7LZ7 - chains B and F of the 6 polymer chains in the assembly; structure by X-ray diffraction, 2.80 A resolution.

[Chain B]
Name: Tubulin beta-2B chain
From: Sus scrofa
UniProtKB: A0A287AGU7 (A0A287AGU7_PIG); numbering as in UniProt (aligned over 1-445)
Amino-acid sequence (445 residues; row label = number of the first residue in the row):
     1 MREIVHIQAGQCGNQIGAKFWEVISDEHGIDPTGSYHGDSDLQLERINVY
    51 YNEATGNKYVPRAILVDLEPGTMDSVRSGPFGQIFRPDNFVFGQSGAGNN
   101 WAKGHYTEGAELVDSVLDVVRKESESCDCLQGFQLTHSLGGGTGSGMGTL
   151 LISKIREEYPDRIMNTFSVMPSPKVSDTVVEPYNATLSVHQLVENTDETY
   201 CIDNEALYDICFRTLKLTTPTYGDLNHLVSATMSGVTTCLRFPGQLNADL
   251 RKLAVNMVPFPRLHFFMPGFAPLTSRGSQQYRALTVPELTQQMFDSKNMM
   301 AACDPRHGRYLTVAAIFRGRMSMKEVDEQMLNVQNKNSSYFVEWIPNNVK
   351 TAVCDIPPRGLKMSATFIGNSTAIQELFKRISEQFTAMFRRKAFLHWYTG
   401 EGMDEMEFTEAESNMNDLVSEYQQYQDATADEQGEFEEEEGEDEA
Unresolved in the structure: 1, 429-445
Metal / ion sites: Mg2+: Gln11 (together with GDP)
Residues lining bound ligands:
  - GDP (guanosine-5'-diphosphate): Gly10, Gln11, Cys12, Gln15, Ile16, Asp67, Ala97, Asn99, Ser138, Gly140, Gly141, Gly142, Thr143, Gly144, Ser145, Val169, Pro171, Val175, Asp177, Glu181, Asn204, Leu207, Tyr222, Leu225, Asn226
  - YJ7 (4-(3,6-dimethyl[1,2]oxazolo[5,4-d]pyrimidin-4-yl)-7-methoxy-3,4-dihydroquinoxalin-2(1H)-one): Val236, Cys239, Leu240, Leu246, Ala248, Lys252, Leu253, Asn256, Met257, Thr312, Val313, Ala314, Ala315, Ile316, Asn348, Lys350, Thr351, Ala352

[Chain F]
Name: Tubulin Tyrosine Ligase
From: Gallus gallus
UniProtKB: E1BQ43 (E1BQ43_CHICK); residues 1-378 here = UniProt positions 1-378
Amino-acid sequence (384 residues; row label = number of the first residue in the row):
     1 MYTFVVRDENSSVYAEVSRLLLATGQWKRLRKDNPRFNLMLGERNRLPFG
    51 RLGHEPGLVQLVNYYRGADKLCRKASLVKLIKTSPELSESCTWFPESYVI
   101 YPTNLKTPVAPAQNGIRHLINNTRTDEREVFLAAYNRRREGREGNVWIAK
   151 SSAGAKGEGILISSEASELLDFIDEQGQVHVIQKYLEKPLLLEPGHRKFD
   201 IRSWVLVDHLYNIYLYREGVLRTSSEPYNSANFQDKTCHLTNHCIQKEYS
   251 KNYGRYEEGNEMFFEEFNQYLMDALNTTLENSILLQIKHIIRSCLMCIEP
   301 AISTKHLHYQSFQLFGFDFMVDEELKVWLIEVNGAPACAQKLYAELCQGI
   351 VDVAISSVFPLADTGQKTSQPTSIFIKLHHHHHH
Unresolved in the structure: 103-125, 141-143, 151-160, 176-178, 248-251, 363-371, 381-384
Differences from the reference sequence: expression tag (379-384)
Metal / ion sites: Mg2+: Glu331 (together with AMP-PCP)
Residues lining bound ligands: AMP-PCP (ACP; phosphomethylphosphonic acid adenylate ester): Lys74, Ile148, Lys150, Gln183, Lys184, Tyr185, Leu186, Lys198, Asp200, Arg202, Arg222, His239, Leu240, Thr241, Asn242, Asp318, Met320, Ile330, Glu331, Asn333

[Chain B / chain F interface]
Contacting residue pairs (8):
  Leu331(B) - Pro56(F)
  Leu331(B) - Gly57(F)
  Gln334(B) - Arg36(F)  hydrogen bond
  Asn335(B) - Arg36(F)  hydrogen bond
  Asn335(B) - Gly57(F)
  Asn335(B) - Leu58(F)
  Ser338(B) - Asn34(F)  hydrogen bond
  Ser338(B) - Arg36(F)
Also at the interface, not in a pair above, chain B (6 interface residues in all): Glu343, Asn347
Also at the interface, not in a pair above, chain F (9 interface residues in all): Thr3, Leu30, Asp33, Glu55

[Summary]
Chain B and chain F form an interface of 6 and 9 residues respectively, with 3 hydrogen bonds. Polar contacts
include Gln334(B)-Arg36(F), Asn335(B)-Arg36(F) and Ser338(B)-Asn34(F). Ligands of chain B: compound YJ7 and
GDP. Bound to chain F: AMP-PCP.
Chain B is Tubulin beta-2B chain (Sus scrofa) and chain F is Tubulin Tyrosine Ligase (Gallus gallus); the
structure, Tubulin-RB3_SLD-TTL in complex with compound 5k, was determined by X-ray diffraction together with
6X1C, 6X1E, 6X1F and 7LZ8 from the same study.
